6QG1 - chains A and B of the 16 polymer chains in the assembly; structure by electron microscopy, 4.25 A resolution (low resolution: residue-level contacts below are approximate; hydrogen-bond / salt-bridge calls are withheld).

Chain A (and B):
Name: Translation initiation factor eIF-2B subunit alpha
Organism: Saccharomyces cerevisiae (strain ATCC 204508 / S288c)
Notes: chain B of this document is another copy of the same molecule, construct and numbering; everything in this record applies to it too
UniProtKB: P14741 (EI2BA_YEAST); residue numbers follow UniProt; this construct covers 1-305
Sequence (305 residues; row label = number of the first residue in the row):
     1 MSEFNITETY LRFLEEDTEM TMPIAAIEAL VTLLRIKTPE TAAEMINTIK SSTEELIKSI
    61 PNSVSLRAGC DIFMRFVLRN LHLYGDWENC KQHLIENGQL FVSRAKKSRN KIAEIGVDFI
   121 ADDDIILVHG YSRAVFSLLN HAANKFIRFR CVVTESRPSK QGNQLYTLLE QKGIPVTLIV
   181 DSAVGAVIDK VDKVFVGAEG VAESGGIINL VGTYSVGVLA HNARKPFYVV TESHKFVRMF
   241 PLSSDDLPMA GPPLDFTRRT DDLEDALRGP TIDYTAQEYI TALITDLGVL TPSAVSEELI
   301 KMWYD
Unresolved in the structure: 1-3
Swiss-Prot annotation at these positions:
  - modified residue: Ser2 (N-acetylserine), Thr291 (Phosphothreonine)

How chain A and chain B interact:
Residue-residue contacts (75):
  Arg150(A) - Phe256(B)
  Val152(A) - Phe256(B)
  Glu155(A) - Arg157(B)
  Arg157(A) - Glu155(B)
  Arg157(A) - Arg157(B)
  Tyr166(A) - Thr260(B)
  Tyr166(A) - Leu263(B)
  Tyr166(A) - Glu264(B)
  Tyr166(A) - Asp265(B)
  Tyr166(A) - Ala266(B)
  Glu170(A) - Thr260(B)
  Glu170(A) - Leu263(B)
  Pro175(A) - Thr257(B)
  Val176(A) - Thr257(B)
  Thr177(A) - Asp255(B)
  Thr177(A) - Phe256(B)
  Thr177(A) - Ala266(B)
  Thr177(A) - Arg268(B)
  Leu178(A) - Ala266(B)
  Leu178(A) - Leu267(B)
  Leu178(A) - Arg268(B)
  Leu178(A) - Gly269(B)
  Ile179(A) - Leu254(B)
  Ile179(A) - Arg268(B)
  Asp181(A) - Asp181(B)
  Asp181(A) - Ser182(B)
  Ser182(A) - Asp181(B)
  Ser182(A) - Val211(B)
  Ser182(A) - Gly212(B)
  Ser182(A) - Ser215(B)
  Ala183(A) - Val211(B)
  Ala183(A) - Pro270(B)
  Ala183(A) - Asp273(B)
  Gly185(A) - Tyr214(B)
  Ala186(A) - Asp245(B)
  Ala186(A) - Asp273(B)
  Lys190(A) - Asp245(B)
  Lys190(A) - Leu254(B)
  Val211(A) - Ser182(B)
  Val211(A) - Ala183(B)
  Gly212(A) - Ser182(B)
  Tyr214(A) - Gly185(B)
  Ser215(A) - Ser182(B)
  Ser215(A) - Leu219(B)
  Val218(A) - Asn222(B)
  Leu219(A) - Ser215(B)
  Asn222(A) - Val218(B)
  Asn222(A) - Asn222(B)
  Asp245(A) - Ala186(B)
  Asp245(A) - Lys190(B)
  Leu254(A) - Ile179(B)
  Leu254(A) - Lys190(B)
  Asp255(A) - Thr177(B)
  Phe256(A) - Arg150(B)
  Phe256(A) - Val152(B)
  Phe256(A) - Thr177(B)
  Thr257(A) - Pro175(B)
  Thr257(A) - Val176(B)
  Thr260(A) - Tyr166(B)
  Thr260(A) - Glu170(B)
  Leu263(A) - Tyr166(B)
  Leu263(A) - Glu170(B)
  Glu264(A) - Tyr166(B)
  Asp265(A) - Tyr166(B)
  Ala266(A) - Tyr166(B)
  Ala266(A) - Thr177(B)
  Ala266(A) - Leu178(B)
  Leu267(A) - Leu178(B)
  Arg268(A) - Thr177(B)
  Arg268(A) - Leu178(B)
  Arg268(A) - Ile179(B)
  Gly269(A) - Leu178(B)
  Pro270(A) - Ala183(B)
  Asp273(A) - Ala183(B)
  Asp273(A) - Ala186(B)
Other interface residues (no listed pair), chain A (43 interface residues in all): Cys151, Val180, Asp189, Asp261
Other interface residues (no listed pair), chain B (43 interface residues in all): Cys151, Val180, Asp189, Asp261

Overview:
Chain A and chain B each contribute 43 residues to their interface.
Chain A and chain B are both Translation initiation factor eIF-2B subunit alpha (Saccharomyces cerevisiae
(strain ATCC 204508 / S288c)); the structure, Structure of eIF2B-eIF2 (phosphorylated at Ser51) complex (model
2), was determined by electron microscopy together with 6QG0, 6QG2, 6QG3, 6QG5 and 6QG6 from the same study.
